PDB entry 8RIL | electron microscopy, 2.90 A resolution | chains B and C of the 11 polymer chains in the assembly

[Chain B (and C)]
Name: DNA repair protein RAD52 homolog
Source organism: Homo sapiens
Notes: chain C of this document is another copy of the same molecule, construct and numbering; everything in this record applies to it too
UniProt: P43351 (RAD52_HUMAN); residue numbers follow UniProt; this construct covers 1-418
Chain sequence (418 residues; row label = number of the first residue in the row):
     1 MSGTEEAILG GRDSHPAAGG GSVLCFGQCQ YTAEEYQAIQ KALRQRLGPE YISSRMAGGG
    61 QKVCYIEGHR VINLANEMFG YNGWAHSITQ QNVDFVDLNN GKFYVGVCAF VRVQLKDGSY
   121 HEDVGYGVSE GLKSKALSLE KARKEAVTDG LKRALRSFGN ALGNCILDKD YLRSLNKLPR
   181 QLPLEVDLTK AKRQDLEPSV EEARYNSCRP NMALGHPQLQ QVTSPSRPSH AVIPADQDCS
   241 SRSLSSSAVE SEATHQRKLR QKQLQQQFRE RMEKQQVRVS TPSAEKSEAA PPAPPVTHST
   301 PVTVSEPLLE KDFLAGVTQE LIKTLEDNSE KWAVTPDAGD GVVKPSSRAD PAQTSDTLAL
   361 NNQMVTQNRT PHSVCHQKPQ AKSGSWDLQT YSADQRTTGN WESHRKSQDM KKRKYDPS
Not modelled in the structure: 1-23, 46-67, 163-418

[Chain B / chain C interface]
Residue-residue contacts (44; chain B residue first):
  G27(B) - C25(C)  hydrogen bond (backbone-side chain)
  Q30(B) - L24(C)  hydrogen bond (side chain-backbone)
  Q30(B) - C29(C)  hydrogen bond
  Y31(B) - Y81(C)
  Y36(B) - Y81(C)  hydrophobic
  Y36(B) - N82(C)
  I39(B) - Y81(C)
  Q40(B) - N76(C)
  Q40(B) - G80(C)
  L43(B) - Y81(C)  hydrophobic
  D94(B) - L139(C)
  F95(B) - K135(C)
  D97(B) - K135(C)  salt bridge
  C108(B) - R143(C)  hydrogen bond
  F110(B) - Q91(C)
  F110(B) - R143(C)
  L115(B) - Y81(C)  hydrophobic
  D117(B) - C25(C)
  D117(B) - F26(C)  hydrogen bond (backbone-backbone)
  D117(B) - N82(C)
  G118(B) - F26(C)
  S119(B) - F26(C)
  Y120(B) - A85(C)
  Y120(B) - H86(C)
  Y120(B) - S87(C)
  Y120(B) - Q114(C)
  H121(B) - W84(C)
  H121(B) - A85(C)
  H121(B) - H86(C)  hydrogen bond
  E122(B) - H86(C)  hydrogen bond (backbone-side chain)
  E122(B) - S87(C)  hydrogen bond
  E122(B) - I88(C)
  Y126(B) - A136(C)
  Y126(B) - L139(C)
  Y126(B) - E140(C)
  V128(B) - A136(C)  hydrophobic
  D149(B) - K144(C)  salt bridge
  R156(B) - H69(C)
  R156(B) - N73(C)
  S157(B) - I72(C)
  S157(B) - N76(C)  hydrogen bond (backbone-side chain)
  F158(B) - N76(C)
  F158(B) - Y81(C)
  N160(B) - N73(C)  hydrogen bond
Also at the interface, not in a pair above, chain B (33 interface residues in all): Q28, F79, D123, V124, E130, R153, G159
Also at the interface, not in a pair above, chain C (27 interface residues in all): R112, S134, V147

[Summary]
The interface between chain B and chain C involves 33 residues on one side and 27 on the other, with 10
hydrogen bonds and 2 salt bridges. Polar pairs include D97(B)-K135(C), D149(B)-K144(C) and G27(B)-C25(C).
Both chains are DNA repair protein RAD52 homolog (Homo sapiens). Entry 8RIL (Human RAD52 closed ring
conformation) was determined by electron microscopy (same publication as 8RJ3, 8RJW and 8RK2).
